PDB entry 7WHT | electron microscopy, 3.50 A resolution | chains A and F of the 6 polymer chains in the assembly

# Chain A (and F)
Protein: Nucleotidyl transferase family protein
Source organism: Leishmania donovani
Notes: chain F of this document is another copy of the same molecule, construct and numbering; everything in this record applies to it too
UniProtKB: A0A504XPK0 (A0A504XPK0_LEIDO); residues 1-379 here = UniProt positions 1-379
Amino-acid sequence (379 residues; each row starts with the number of its first residue):
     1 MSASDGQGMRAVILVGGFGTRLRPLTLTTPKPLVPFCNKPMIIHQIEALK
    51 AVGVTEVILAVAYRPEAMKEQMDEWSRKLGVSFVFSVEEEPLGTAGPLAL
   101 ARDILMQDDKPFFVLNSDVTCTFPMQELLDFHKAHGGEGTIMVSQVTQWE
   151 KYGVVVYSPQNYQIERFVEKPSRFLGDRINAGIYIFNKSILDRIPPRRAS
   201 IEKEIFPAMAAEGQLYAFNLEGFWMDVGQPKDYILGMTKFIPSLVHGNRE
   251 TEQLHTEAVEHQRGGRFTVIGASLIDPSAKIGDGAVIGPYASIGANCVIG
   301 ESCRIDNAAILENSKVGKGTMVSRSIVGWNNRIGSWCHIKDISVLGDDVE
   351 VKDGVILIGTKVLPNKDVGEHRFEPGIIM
Disordered / not traced: 1-8, 144-145, 215-219, 251-254
Metal / ion sites: Mg2+: Asp118, Asp226 (together with guanosine-5'-diphosphate-alpha-D-mannose)
Residues lining bound ligands: guanosine-5'-diphosphate-alpha-D-mannose (GDD): Leu14, Val15, Gly16, Gly17, Phe18, Gly19, Thr20, Lys31, Pro32, Pro91, Leu92, Asn116, Ser117, Asp118, Tyr152, Gly153, Val154, Glu169, Lys170, Asn180, Ala181, Tyr184, Glu202, Trp224, Asp226
What the authors report for this chain:
  - conformationally variable residues (loop rearrangement): Lys170
  - Mg2+ coordination: Asp118, Asp226
  - binding site for guanosine-5'-diphosphate-alpha-D-mannose: Lys170, Asp226
  - mutagenesis - R23A: decreased catalytic activity
  - mutagenesis - P364R/N365R: abolished catalytic activity

# How chain A and chain F interact
Residue-residue contacts - 32 pairs, chain A then chain F:
  Asp283(A) with Glu301(F)
  Gly284(A) with Lys318(F), hydrogen bond (backbone-side chain)
  Val286(A) with Trp336(F), hydrophobic
  Glu301(A) with Asp283(F)
  Ser302(A) with Ser302(F), hydrogen bond; Trp336(F), hydrogen bond (backbone-side chain)
  Cys303(A) with Trp336(F)
  Arg304(A) with Trp336(F)
  Lys318(A) with Gly284(F), hydrogen bond (side chain-backbone)
  Gly319(A) with Gly319(F); Trp336(F)
  Trp336(A) with Val286(F), hydrophobic; Ser302(F), hydrogen bond (side chain-backbone); Cys303(F); Arg304(F); Gly319(F), hydrogen bond (side chain-backbone); Thr320(F); His338(F), hydrogen bond (backbone-side chain)
  His338(A) with Trp336(F), hydrogen bond (side chain-backbone); His338(F); Ile356(F)
  Lys340(A) with Gly354(F), hydrogen bond (side chain-backbone); Ile356(F); His371(F), hydrogen bond
  Gly354(A) with Lys340(F)
  Ile356(A) with His338(F); Lys340(F); Ile356(F), hydrophobic
  Ile358(A) with Phe373(F), hydrophobic
  His371(A) with Lys340(F)
  Phe373(A) with Ile358(F), hydrophobic; Phe373(F), hydrophobic
Other interface residues (no listed pair), chain A (20 interface residues in all): Thr320, Met321, Cys337
Other interface residues (no listed pair), chain F (19 interface residues in all): Met321

# Overview
20 residues of chain A and 19 residues of chain F are in contact, with 10 hydrogen bonds. Among the polar
pairs are Gly284(A)-Lys318(F), Ser302(A)-Ser302(F) and Ser302(A)-Trp336(F). Ligands of chain A:
guanosine-5'-diphosphate-alpha-D-mannose. Asp118(A) and Asp226(A) coordinate Mg2+. The paper reports a binding
site for guanosine-5'-diphosphate-alpha-D-mannose at Lys170(A) and Asp226(A); R23A of chain A reduces
catalytic activity.
Both chains are Nucleotidyl transferase family protein (Leishmania donovani). Entry 7WHT (Cryo-EM Structure of
Leishmanial GDP-mannose pyrophosphorylase in complex with GDP-Mannose) was determined by electron microscopy
together with 7WHR and 7WHS from the same study.
